Entry 3RRR (X-ray diffraction, 2.82 A resolution); this record covers chains B and D of the 6 polymer chains in the assembly.

== Chain B (and D) ==
Protein: Fusion glycoprotein F0
From: Human respiratory syncytial virus
Notes: chain D of this document is another copy of the same molecule, construct and numbering; everything in this record applies to it too
UniProtKB: Q84850 (Q84850_HRSV); residue numbers follow UniProt; this construct covers 147-513
Chain sequence (374 residues; numbered 147 to 520; the number before each row is that of its first residue):
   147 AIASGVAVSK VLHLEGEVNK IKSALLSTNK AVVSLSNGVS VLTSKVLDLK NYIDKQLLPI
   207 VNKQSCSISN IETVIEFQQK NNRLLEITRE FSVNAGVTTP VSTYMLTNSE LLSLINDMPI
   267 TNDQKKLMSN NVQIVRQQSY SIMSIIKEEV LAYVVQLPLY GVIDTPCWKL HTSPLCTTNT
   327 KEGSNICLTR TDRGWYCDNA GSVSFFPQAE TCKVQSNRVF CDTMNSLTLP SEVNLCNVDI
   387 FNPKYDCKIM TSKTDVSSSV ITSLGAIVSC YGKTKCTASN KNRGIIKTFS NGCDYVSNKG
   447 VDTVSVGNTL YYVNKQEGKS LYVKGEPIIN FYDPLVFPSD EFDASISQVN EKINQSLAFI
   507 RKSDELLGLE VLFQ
Disordered / not traced: 323-332, 515-520 (chain D: 147-150, 323-331, 515-520)
Differences from the reference sequence: expression tag (514-520)
Cystine bridges: Cys-313/Cys-343, Cys-322/Cys-333, Cys-358/Cys-367, Cys-382/Cys-393, Cys-416/Cys-422
Covalently attached groups: N-acetylglucosamine (NAG) linked to Asn-500
Reported in the primary citation:
  - post-translational modification sites: Asn-500
  - binding site for N-acetylglucosamine: Asn-500
  - conformationally variable residues: Phe-435

== How chain B and chain D interact ==
Residue-residue contacts - 167 pairs, chain B then chain D:
  Val-152(B) / Ala-153(D)
  Val-152(B) / Val-154(D)  hydrophobic
  Lys-156(B) / Val-157(D)
  Lys-156(B) / Leu-158(D)
  Lys-156(B) / Glu-161(D)  salt bridge
  Val-157(B) / Val-157(D)  hydrophobic
  Leu-160(B) / Leu-160(D)  hydrophobic
  Leu-160(B) / Glu-161(D)
  Glu-163(B) / Val-164(D)
  Glu-163(B) / Lys-168(D)  salt bridge
  Val-164(B) / Val-164(D)  hydrophobic
  Ile-167(B) / Val-164(D)
  Lys-168(B) / Leu-513(D)
  Ala-170(B) / Leu-171(D)  hydrophobic
  Leu-171(B) / Leu-171(D)
  Leu-171(B) / Leu-513(D)  hydrophobic
  Leu-172(B) / Asp-510(D)
  Leu-172(B) / Leu-513(D)  hydrophobic
  Thr-174(B) / Leu-171(D)
  Thr-174(B) / Asn-175(D)  hydrogen bond
  Asn-175(B) / Ile-506(D)
  Asn-175(B) / Ser-509(D)  hydrogen bond
  Asn-175(B) / Asp-510(D)  hydrogen bond
  Val-178(B) / Val-178(D)  hydrophobic
  Val-178(B) / Ile-506(D)  hydrophobic
  Leu-181(B) / Leu-181(D)  hydrophobic
  Leu-181(B) / Ser-182(D)
  Ser-182(B) / Ile-499(D)
  Ser-182(B) / Ser-502(D)  hydrogen bond
  Ser-182(B) / Leu-503(D)
  Asn-183(B) / Leu-503(D)
  Val-185(B) / Val-185(D)  hydrophobic
  Val-185(B) / Ile-499(D)
  Ser-186(B) / Ile-499(D)
  Leu-188(B) / Leu-188(D)  hydrophobic
  Leu-188(B) / Thr-189(D)
  Leu-188(B) / Val-192(D)  hydrophobic
  Thr-189(B) / Ile-492(D)
  Thr-189(B) / Val-495(D)
  Thr-189(B) / Asn-496(D)
  Val-192(B) / Val-192(D)  hydrophobic
  Val-192(B) / Phe-488(D)
  Leu-193(B) / Phe-488(D)  hydrophobic
  Leu-193(B) / Asp-489(D)
  Leu-193(B) / Ile-492(D)  hydrophobic
  Leu-195(B) / Lys-196(D)
  Leu-195(B) / Ile-199(D)  hydrophobic
  Lys-196(B) / Phe-483(D)
  Lys-196(B) / Ser-485(D)  hydrogen bond
  Lys-196(B) / Phe-488(D)
  Lys-196(B) / Asp-489(D)  salt bridge
  Tyr-198(B) / Leu-204(D)
  Ile-199(B) / Ile-199(D)  hydrophobic
  Asp-200(B) / Phe-483(D)
  Asp-200(B) / Ser-485(D)
  Lys-201(B) / Ser-485(D)
  Leu-203(B) / Leu-203(D)  hydrophobic
  Leu-203(B) / Val-207(D)  hydrophobic
  Leu-204(B) / Leu-481(D)
  Leu-204(B) / Phe-483(D)  hydrophobic
  Ile-206(B) / Val-207(D)  hydrophobic
  Asn-208(B) / Tyr-478(D)
  Asn-208(B) / Pro-480(D)
  Asn-208(B) / Leu-481(D)  hydrogen bond (side chain-backbone)
  Gln-210(B) / Val-207(D)  hydrogen bond (side chain-backbone)
  Gln-210(B) / Gln-210(D)
  Gln-210(B) / Ser-211(D)
  Gln-210(B) / Ile-214(D)
  Ser-211(B) / Tyr-478(D)
  Cys-212(B) / Tyr-478(D)
  Ser-213(B) / Ile-214(D)
  Ser-213(B) / Glu-218(D)  hydrogen bond
  Ile-214(B) / Ile-214(D)  hydrophobic
  Ser-215(B) / Asn-476(D)
  Ser-215(B) / Phe-477(D)
  Ile-217(B) / Ile-214(D)  hydrophobic
  Ile-217(B) / Ile-217(D)  hydrophobic
  Ile-217(B) / Glu-218(D)
  Thr-219(B) / Asn-476(D)
  Val-220(B) / Ile-221(D)  hydrophobic
  Val-220(B) / Gln-225(D)
  Glu-222(B) / Ile-474(D)
  Arg-229(B) / Val-469(D)
  Arg-235(B) / Glu-232(D)  salt bridge
  Arg-235(B) / Arg-235(D)
  Arg-235(B) / Tyr-250(D)
  Ser-238(B) / Ser-248(D)
  Ser-238(B) / Thr-249(D)  hydrogen bond (backbone-backbone)
  Ser-238(B) / Tyr-250(D)
  Val-239(B) / Glu-236(D)
  Val-239(B) / Pro-246(D)
  Val-239(B) / Ser-248(D)
  Val-239(B) / Tyr-250(D)  hydrophobic
  Asn-240(B) / Pro-246(D)
  Asn-240(B) / Gln-283(D)
  Ala-241(B) / Gln-279(D)  hydrogen bond (backbone-side chain)
  Ala-241(B) / Gln-283(D)
  Val-243(B) / Gln-279(D)
  Val-243(B) / Gln-283(D)
  Glu-256(B) / Leu-467(D)
  Ser-259(B) / Lys-465(D)  hydrogen bond
  Leu-260(B) / Lys-465(D)
  Asp-263(B) / Lys-465(D)  hydrogen bond (side chain-backbone)
  Pro-265(B) / Tyr-458(D)  hydrogen bond (backbone-side chain)
  Pro-265(B) / Gln-462(D)
  Gln-302(B) / Lys-461(D)
  Leu-305(B) / Tyr-458(D)  hydrophobic
  Gly-307(B) / Asn-454(D)
  Gly-307(B) / Thr-455(D)
  Gly-307(B) / Leu-456(D)
  Val-308(B) / Thr-455(D)
  Asn-345(B) / Thr-455(D)  hydrogen bond
  Asn-345(B) / Tyr-457(D)
  Ala-346(B) / Val-452(D)
  Ala-346(B) / Gly-453(D)
  Ala-346(B) / Asn-454(D)
  Ala-346(B) / Thr-455(D)
  Ser-348(B) / Val-402(D)
  Ser-348(B) / Ser-403(D)
  Ser-372(B) / Arg-339(D)
  Leu-373(B) / Thr-337(D)
  Leu-373(B) / Arg-339(D)
  Leu-373(B) / Met-396(D)  hydrophobic
  Thr-374(B) / Val-402(D)
  Thr-374(B) / Ser-404(D)  hydrogen bond
  Leu-375(B) / Met-396(D)  hydrophobic
  Leu-375(B) / Val-402(D)
  Pro-376(B) / Ser-398(D)
  Glu-378(B) / Thr-400(D)  hydrogen bond
  Pro-389(B) / Lys-399(D)  hydrogen bond (backbone-side chain)
  Lys-390(B) / Lys-399(D)
  Tyr-391(B) / Lys-399(D)
  Asp-392(B) / Lys-399(D)  salt bridge
  Asp-479(B) / Ile-206(D)
  Leu-481(B) / Tyr-198(D)
  Leu-481(B) / Gln-202(D)
  Leu-481(B) / Leu-203(D)  hydrophobic
  Leu-481(B) / Ile-206(D)  hydrophobic
  Val-482(B) / Tyr-198(D)  hydrogen bond (backbone-side chain)
  Phe-483(B) / Tyr-198(D)  hydrophobic
  Phe-488(B) / Lys-191(D)
  Ser-491(B) / Val-187(D)
  Ser-491(B) / Lys-191(D)
  Ile-492(B) / Leu-188(D)  hydrophobic
  Val-495(B) / Gly-184(D)
  Val-495(B) / Val-187(D)  hydrophobic
  Val-495(B) / Leu-188(D)
  Lys-498(B) / Ser-180(D)
  Lys-498(B) / Gly-184(D)
  Gln-501(B) / Ser-180(D)  hydrogen bond
  Ser-502(B) / Ala-177(D)  hydrogen bond (side chain-backbone)
  Ser-502(B) / Ser-180(D)
  Ser-502(B) / Leu-181(D)
  Phe-505(B) / Ser-173(D)
  Phe-505(B) / Lys-176(D)
  Phe-505(B) / Ala-177(D)  hydrophobic
  Phe-505(B) / Ser-180(D)
  Ile-506(B) / Ala-177(D)  hydrophobic
  Lys-508(B) / Ser-173(D)
  Ser-509(B) / Ala-170(D)  hydrogen bond (side chain-backbone)
  Ser-509(B) / Ser-173(D)
  Ser-509(B) / Thr-174(D)  hydrogen bond
  Leu-512(B) / Lys-166(D)
  Leu-512(B) / Ser-169(D)
  Leu-512(B) / Ala-170(D)
  Leu-513(B) / Lys-166(D)
  Leu-513(B) / Ala-170(D)  hydrophobic
Interface residues without a listed pair, chain B (100 interface residues in all): Ala-177, Val-179, Val-207, Phe-223, Lys-226, Gly-242, Ile-266, Tyr-306, Pro-484, Ile-499, Gly-514
Interface residues without a listed pair, chain D (101 interface residues in all): Ile-167, Asn-183, Leu-195, Val-247, Arg-282, Thr-397, Gly-464, Val-482

== Summary ==
Chain B and chain D form an interface of 100 and 101 residues respectively, with 22 hydrogen bonds and 5 salt
bridges. Polar pairs include Lys-156(B)/Glu-161(D), Glu-163(B)/Lys-168(D) and Lys-196(B)/Asp-489(D).
Covalently linked N-acetylglucosamine: at Asn-500(B). The paper reports a binding site for N-acetylglucosamine
at Asn-500(B); a modification site at Asn-500(B).
Chain B and chain D are both Fusion glycoprotein F0 (Human respiratory syncytial virus); the structure,
Structure of the RSV F protein in the post-fusion conformation, was determined by X-ray diffraction (same
publication as 3RRT).
